PDB entry 5MRW | X-ray diffraction, 2.90 A resolution | chains A and C of the 4 polymer chains in the assembly

== Chain A ==
Protein: Potassium-transporting ATPase potassium-binding subunit
Organism: Escherichia coli
Reference sequence: P03959 (KDPA_ECOLI); numbering as in UniProt (aligned over 1-557)
Chain sequence (557 residues; numbered 1 to 557; the number before each row is that of its first residue):
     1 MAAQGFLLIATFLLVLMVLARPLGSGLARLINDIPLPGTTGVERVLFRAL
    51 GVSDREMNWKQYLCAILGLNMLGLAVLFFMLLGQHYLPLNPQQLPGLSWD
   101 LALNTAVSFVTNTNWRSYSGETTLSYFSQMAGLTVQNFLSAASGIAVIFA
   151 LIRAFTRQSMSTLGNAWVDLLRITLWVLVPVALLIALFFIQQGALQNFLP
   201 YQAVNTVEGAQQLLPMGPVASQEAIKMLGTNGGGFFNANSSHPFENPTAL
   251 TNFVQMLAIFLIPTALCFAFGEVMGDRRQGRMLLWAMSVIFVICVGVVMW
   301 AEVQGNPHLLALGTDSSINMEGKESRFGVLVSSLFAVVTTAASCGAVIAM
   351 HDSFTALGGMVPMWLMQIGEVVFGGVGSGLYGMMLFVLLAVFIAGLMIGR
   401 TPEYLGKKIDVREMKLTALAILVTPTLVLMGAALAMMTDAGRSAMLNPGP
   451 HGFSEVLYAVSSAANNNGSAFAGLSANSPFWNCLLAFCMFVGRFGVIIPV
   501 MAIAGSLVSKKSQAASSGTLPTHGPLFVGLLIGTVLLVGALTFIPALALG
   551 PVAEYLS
Sequence notes: engineered mutation Arg116 (Gln in P03959)
Metal / ion sites: K+: Asn112, Thr113, Thr230, Asn231, Ser343, Cys344, Asn466, Asn467
Residues lining bound ligands:
  - 1,2-dimyristoyl-sn-glycero-3-phosphocholine (PX4), molecule 1: Ile293, Met360, Val361, Trp364, Pro525, Gly529, Gly533, Leu536, Leu537, Ile544, Val552
  - 1,2-dimyristoyl-sn-glycero-3-phosphocholine (PX4), molecule 2: Leu419, Thr426, Phe487, Phe490, Val491, Gly495, Ile498, Pro499
Curated features (UniProtKB/Swiss-Prot):
  - mutagenesis: Gly232 (G232A/S: Decrease in K(+) affinity and loss of cation selectivity)
What the authors report for this chain:
  - mutagenesis - Q116R: decreased binding to K+ (citing earlier work)
  - contacts within the chain: Arg116-Gly232 (hydrogen bond), Arg116-Gly345 (hydrogen bond), Arg116-Gly468 (hydrogen bond), Arg116-Asn239 (hydrogen bond)

== Chain C ==
Protein: Potassium-transporting ATPase KdpC subunit
Organism: Escherichia coli
Reference sequence: A0A085P4P2 (A0A085P4P2_ECOLX); residue numbers follow UniProt; this construct covers 4-190
Chain sequence (187 residues; row label = number of the first residue in the row):
     4 LRPALSTFIFLLLITGGVYPLLTTVLGQWWFPWQANGSLIREGDTVRGSA
    54 LIGQNFTGNGYFHGRPSATAEMPYNPQASGGSNLAVSNPELDKLIAARVA
   104 ALRAANPDASASVPVELVTASASGLDNNITPQAAAWQIPRVAKARNLSVE
   154 QLTQLIAKYSQQPLVKYIGQPVVNIVELNLALDKLDE

== How chain A and chain C interact ==
Contacting residue pairs - 185 pairs, chain A then chain C:
  Gln4(A) - Lys169(C)
  Gln4(A) - Tyr170(C)
  Leu7(A) - Tyr170(C)  hydrophobic
  Leu8(A) - Tyr170(C)
  Thr11(A) - Tyr170(C)  hydrogen bond
  Leu46(A) - Phe13(C)  hydrophobic
  Leu50(A) - Pro6(C)
  Leu50(A) - Ser9(C)  hydrogen bond (backbone-side chain)
  Leu50(A) - Phe13(C)  hydrophobic
  Gly51(A) - Pro6(C)
  Val52(A) - Thr10(C)
  Leu69(A) - Phe11(C)  hydrophobic
  Leu72(A) - Leu8(C)  hydrophobic
  Leu72(A) - Phe11(C)  hydrophobic
  Val76(A) - Phe11(C)  hydrophobic
  Ser119(A) - Ala81(C)
  Glu121(A) - Pro79(C)
  Glu121(A) - Gln80(C)
  Glu121(A) - Ala81(C)
  Glu121(A) - Ser82(C)  hydrogen bond
  Thr122(A) - Gln80(C)  hydrogen bond (side chain-backbone)
  Met130(A) - Gly19(C)
  Met130(A) - Pro23(C)  hydrophobic
  Ala131(A) - Leu15(C)
  Thr134(A) - Thr18(C)
  Val135(A) - Leu15(C)  hydrophobic
  Val135(A) - Thr18(C)
  Val135(A) - Gly19(C)
  Phe138(A) - Thr18(C)
  Phe138(A) - Tyr22(C)  hydrophobic
  Leu139(A) - Phe11(C)  hydrophobic
  Leu139(A) - Leu14(C)  hydrophobic
  Trp167(A) - Ala7(C)  hydrophobic
  Leu170(A) - Leu14(C)
  Leu171(A) - Thr10(C)
  Leu171(A) - Leu14(C)  hydrophobic
  Thr174(A) - Leu14(C)
  Leu175(A) - Phe13(C)  hydrophobic
  Val179(A) - Tyr22(C)
  Ala182(A) - Tyr22(C)  hydrogen bond (backbone-side chain)
  Leu183(A) - Tyr22(C)
  Leu183(A) - Leu25(C)  hydrophobic
  Leu183(A) - Thr26(C)
  Ala186(A) - Tyr22(C)
  Leu187(A) - Leu29(C)  hydrophobic
  Leu187(A) - Trp33(C)  hydrophobic
  Leu187(A) - Phe34(C)
  Ile190(A) - Thr26(C)
  Ile190(A) - Gly30(C)
  Ile190(A) - Phe34(C)  hydrophobic
  Ile190(A) - Gln37(C)
  Ile190(A) - Ala38(C)  hydrophobic
  Gln191(A) - Phe34(C)
  Gln191(A) - Gln37(C)  hydrogen bond (backbone-side chain)
  Gly193(A) - Gln37(C)
  Gly193(A) - Leu54(C)
  Ala194(A) - Gln37(C)
  Ala194(A) - Ala38(C)
  Leu195(A) - Ala38(C)
  Leu195(A) - Gly40(C)
  Gln196(A) - Pro23(C)
  Gln196(A) - Thr26(C)  hydrogen bond
  Gln196(A) - Thr27(C)  hydrogen bond
  Gln196(A) - Gln31(C)
  Gln196(A) - Ala38(C)  hydrogen bond (backbone-backbone)
  Asn197(A) - Gln31(C)
  Asn197(A) - Ala38(C)  hydrogen bond (side chain-backbone)
  Asn197(A) - Asn39(C)
  Phe198(A) - Thr27(C)
  Leu199(A) - Asn39(C)
  Tyr201(A) - Gln80(C)
  Gln202(A) - Leu42(C)
  Gln202(A) - Val49(C)
  Ala203(A) - Val49(C)
  Val204(A) - Val49(C)
  Val204(A) - Arg50(C)
  Val204(A) - Gly51(C)
  Asn205(A) - Val49(C)  hydrogen bond (backbone-backbone)
  Asn205(A) - Arg50(C)  hydrogen bond (backbone-side chain)
  Thr206(A) - Arg50(C)  hydrogen bond (backbone-side chain)
  Thr206(A) - Gln57(C)
  Val207(A) - Gln57(C)
  Val207(A) - Phe59(C)  hydrophobic
  Val207(A) - Tyr64(C)
  Val207(A) - Leu183(C)  hydrophobic
  Glu208(A) - Asn58(C)
  Glu208(A) - Phe59(C)
  Glu208(A) - Thr60(C)  hydrogen bond (side chain-backbone)
  Glu208(A) - Gly61(C)  hydrogen bond (side chain-backbone)
  Glu208(A) - Tyr64(C)
  Gln212(A) - Ile55(C)
  Gln212(A) - Gly56(C)
  Gln212(A) - Gln57(C)
  Gln212(A) - Tyr77(C)
  Gln212(A) - Pro79(C)
  Leu213(A) - Pro79(C)
  Leu213(A) - Gln80(C)
  Leu214(A) - Leu42(C)  hydrophobic
  Leu214(A) - Ile55(C)  hydrophobic
  Pro215(A) - Pro79(C)
  Met216(A) - Asn39(C)
  Ser221(A) - Tyr22(C)  hydrogen bond (backbone-side chain)
  Ser221(A) - Thr26(C)
  Ala224(A) - Tyr22(C)
  Ile225(A) - Tyr22(C)  hydrophobic
  Asn237(A) - Ala81(C)
  Asn237(A) - Ser82(C)  hydrogen bond (side chain-backbone)
  Ala238(A) - Ser82(C)  hydrogen bond (backbone-backbone)
  Ala238(A) - Ser126(C)
  Ser241(A) - Ala125(C)
  Ser241(A) - Ser126(C)
  His242(A) - Ser82(C)  hydrogen bond
  His242(A) - Leu128(C)
  Pro243(A) - Leu54(C)
  Pro243(A) - Leu128(C)
  Ala249(A) - Ile171(C)
  Asn306(A) - Val89(C)
  His308(A) - Asp95(C)  salt bridge
  Leu309(A) - Ile98(C)  hydrophobic
  Leu309(A) - Val118(C)  hydrophobic
  Leu309(A) - Thr122(C)
  Leu312(A) - Asp95(C)
  Leu312(A) - Ile98(C)  hydrophobic
  Leu312(A) - Ala99(C)
  Leu312(A) - Val102(C)
  Gly313(A) - Arg106(C)
  Gly313(A) - Ala114(C)
  Gly313(A) - Ser115(C)
  Gly313(A) - Val116(C)  hydrogen bond (backbone-backbone)
  Thr314(A) - Val116(C)
  Thr314(A) - Val121(C)
  Asp315(A) - Val116(C)  hydrogen bond (backbone-backbone)
  Asp315(A) - Pro117(C)
  Asp315(A) - Val118(C)
  Ser316(A) - Val118(C)
  Ile318(A) - Val118(C)
  Met320(A) - Arg68(C)  hydrogen bond (backbone-side chain)
  Met320(A) - Thr122(C)  hydrogen bond (backbone-side chain)
  Met320(A) - Ala123(C)
  Glu321(A) - Ser85(C)  hydrogen bond
  Glu321(A) - Leu94(C)
  Glu321(A) - Thr122(C)
  Glu321(A) - Ala123(C)  hydrogen bond (side chain-backbone)
  Gly322(A) - Ala125(C)
  Lys323(A) - Arg68(C)  hydrogen bond (backbone-side chain)
  Lys323(A) - Ser124(C)
  Lys323(A) - Ala125(C)  hydrogen bond (backbone-backbone)
  Glu324(A) - Arg68(C)
  Glu324(A) - Ser124(C)
  Glu324(A) - Ala125(C)
  Glu324(A) - Ser126(C)  hydrogen bond
  Glu324(A) - Asp129(C)
  Ser325(A) - Arg68(C)
  Ser325(A) - Asp129(C)  hydrogen bond
  Ser325(A) - Asn131(C)  hydrogen bond (side chain-backbone)
  Ser325(A) - Gln173(C)
  Ser325(A) - Val175(C)
  Arg326(A) - Asn131(C)
  Arg326(A) - Gly172(C)
  Arg326(A) - Gln173(C)  hydrogen bond (backbone-backbone)
  Arg326(A) - Val175(C)
  Gly328(A) - Gln173(C)
  Val329(A) - Gln173(C)
  Val331(A) - Tyr170(C)
  Val331(A) - Ile171(C)
  Ala349(A) - Ala125(C)  hydrophobic
  Met350(A) - Asn86(C)
  Met350(A) - Ala125(C)
  Asp352(A) - Asn86(C)
  Asp352(A) - Ala88(C)
  Ser353(A) - Ser85(C)  hydrogen bond (side chain-backbone)
  Ser353(A) - Asn86(C)
  Ser353(A) - Leu87(C)  hydrogen bond (side chain-backbone)
  Leu446(A) - Asn86(C)
  Asn447(A) - Asn86(C)  hydrogen bond (side chain-backbone)
  Asn447(A) - Leu87(C)
  Asn447(A) - Ala88(C)
  Asn447(A) - Asn91(C)  hydrogen bond
  Pro448(A) - Asn91(C)
  His451(A) - Ala88(C)
  His451(A) - Ser90(C)
  Phe471(A) - Asn86(C)
  Ala472(A) - Asn86(C)  hydrogen bond (backbone-side chain)
  Gly473(A) - Asn86(C)
  Glu554(A) - Ser90(C)  hydrogen bond
Other interface residues (no listed pair), chain A (102 interface residues in all): Arg55, Gly73, Gln211, Phe244, Pro247, Phe253, Asn319, Phe327, Ile348, Phe354
Other interface residues (no listed pair), chain C (85 interface residues in all): Arg5, Ile17, Ser52, Met75, Gly83, Gly84, Ile132

== In short ==
102 residues of chain A and 85 residues of chain C are in contact; the contacts include 37 hydrogen bonds and
1 salt bridge. Polar contacts include His308(A)-Asp95(C), Thr11(A)-Tyr170(C) and Leu50(A)-Ser9(C). From the
paper: Q116R of chain A reduces binding to K+; contacts within the chain involving Arg116(A), Gly232(A) and
Gly345(A) among others.
Chain A is Potassium-transporting ATPase potassium-binding subunit and chain C is Potassium-transporting
ATPase KdpC subunit, both from Escherichia coli; the structure, Structure of the KdpFABC complex, was
determined by X-ray diffraction.
